Entry 7VVU (electron microscopy, 3.40 A resolution); this record covers chains O and W of the 15 polymer chains in the assembly.

== Chain O ==
Name: Histone H3
Source organism: Xenopus laevis
UniProt: A0A310TTQ1 (A0A310TTQ1_XENLA); residues 0-135 here correspond to UniProt positions 1-136 (UniProt number = residue number + 1)
Amino-acid sequence (136 residues; each row starts with the number of its first residue; numbering starts at 0):
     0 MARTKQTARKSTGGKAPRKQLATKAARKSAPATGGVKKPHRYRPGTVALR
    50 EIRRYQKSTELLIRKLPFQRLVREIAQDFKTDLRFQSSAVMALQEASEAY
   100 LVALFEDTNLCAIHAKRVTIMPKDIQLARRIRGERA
Disordered / not traced: 0-37, 134-135

== Chain W ==
Molecule: 207-nt DNA strand
Sequence (207 nucleotides; numbered -39 to 167; the number before each row is that of its first residue; numbers below 1 keep their minus sign (DT-39 is residue -39)):
   -39 TCCGGAGGACTGTCCTCCGGGGACCCTATACGCGGCCGCCATCGAGAATC
    11 CCGGTGCCGAGGCCGCTCAATTGGTCGTAGACAGCTCTAGCACCGCTTAA
    61 ACGCACGTACGCGCTGTCCCCCGCGTTTTAACCGCCAAGGGGATTACTCC
   111 CTAGTCTCCAGGCACGTGTCAGATATATACATCCGATAGCTTGTCGAGAA
   161 GTACTAG
Disordered / not traced: -39 to -33, 148-167

== Chain O / chain W interface ==
Pairs across the interface (26; chain O residue first):
  His39(O) - DA7(W)  salt bridge to the phosphate
  Arg40(O) - DG83(W)  hydrogen bond to the sugar
  Arg40(O) - DC84(W)  hydrogen bond to the sugar
  Tyr41(O) - DA7(W)  hydrogen bond to the phosphate
  Tyr41(O) - DA8(W)  hydrogen bond to the phosphate
  Tyr41(O) - DG83(W)  sugar contact
  Tyr41(O) - DC84(W)  hydrogen bond to the phosphate
  Pro43(O) - DC82(W)  phosphate contact
  Pro43(O) - DG83(W)  phosphate contact
  Gly44(O) - DC82(W)  phosphate contact
  Gly44(O) - DG83(W)  hydrogen bond to the phosphate
  Thr45(O) - DG83(W)  phosphate contact
  Val46(O) - DG83(W)  hydrogen bond to the phosphate
  Val46(O) - DC84(W)  phosphate contact
  Ala47(O) - DG83(W)  hydrogen bond to the phosphate
  Arg49(O) - DA8(W)  salt bridge to the phosphate
  Arg49(O) - DT9(W)  phosphate contact
  Lys56(O) - DC10(W)  salt bridge to the phosphate
  Arg63(O) - DA91(W)  phosphate contact
  Arg63(O) - DC92(W)  salt bridge to the phosphate
  Lys64(O) - DC92(W)  hydrogen bond to the phosphate
  Leu65(O) - DA91(W)  sugar contact
  Leu65(O) - DC92(W)  hydrogen bond to the phosphate
  Arg69(O) - DA91(W)  salt bridge to the phosphate
  Arg83(O) - DG100(W)  sugar contact
  Arg83(O) - DG101(W)  sugar contact
Also at the interface, not in a pair above, chain O (17 interface residues in all): Arg42, Pro66
Also at the interface, not in a pair above, chain W (12 interface residues in all): DG6

== Summary ==
17 residues of chain O and 12 residues of chain W are in contact, with 10 hydrogen bonds and 5 salt bridges.
Polar contacts include Arg40(O)-DG83(W), Arg40(O)-DC84(W) and Tyr41(O)-DA7(W).
Here chain O is Histone H3 (Xenopus laevis) and chain W is a 207-nt DNA strand. Entry 7VVU (NuA4 HAT module
bound to the nucleosome) was determined by electron microscopy.
